Entry 7ZYG (electron microscopy, 2.68 A resolution); this record covers chains B and F of the 6 polymer chains in the assembly.

# Chain B
Molecule: X-ray repair cross-complementing protein 5
Organism: Homo sapiens
Notes: EC 3.6.4.-
UniProt: P13010 (XRCC5_HUMAN); numbering as in UniProt (aligned over 1-732)
Sequence (732 residues; each row starts with the number of its first residue):
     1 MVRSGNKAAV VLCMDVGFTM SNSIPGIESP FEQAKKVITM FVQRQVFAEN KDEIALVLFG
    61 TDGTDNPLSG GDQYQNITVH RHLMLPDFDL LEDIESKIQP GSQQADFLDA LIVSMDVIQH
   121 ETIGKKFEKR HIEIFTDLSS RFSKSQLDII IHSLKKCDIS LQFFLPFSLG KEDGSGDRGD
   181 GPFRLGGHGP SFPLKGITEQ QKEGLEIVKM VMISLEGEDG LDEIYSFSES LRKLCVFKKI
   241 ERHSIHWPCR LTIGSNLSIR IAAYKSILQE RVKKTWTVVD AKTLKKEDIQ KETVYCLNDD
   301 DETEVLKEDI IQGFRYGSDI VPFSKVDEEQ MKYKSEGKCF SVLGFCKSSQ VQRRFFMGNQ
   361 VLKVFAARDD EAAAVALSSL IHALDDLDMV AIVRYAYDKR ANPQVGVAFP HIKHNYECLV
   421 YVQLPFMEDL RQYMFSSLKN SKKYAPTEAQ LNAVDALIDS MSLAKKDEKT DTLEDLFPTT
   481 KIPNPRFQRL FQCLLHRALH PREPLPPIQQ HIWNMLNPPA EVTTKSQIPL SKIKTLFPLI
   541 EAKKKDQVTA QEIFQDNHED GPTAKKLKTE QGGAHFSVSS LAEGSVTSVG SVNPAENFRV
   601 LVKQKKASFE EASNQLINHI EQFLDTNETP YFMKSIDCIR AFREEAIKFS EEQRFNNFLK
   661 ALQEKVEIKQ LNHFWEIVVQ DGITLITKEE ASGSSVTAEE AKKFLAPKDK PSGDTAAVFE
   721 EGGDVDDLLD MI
Disordered / not traced: 1-7, 170-195, 298-302, 543-732

# Chain F
Molecule: Non-homologous end-joining factor 1
Organism: Homo sapiens
UniProt: Q9H9Q4 (NHEJ1_HUMAN); residue numbers follow UniProt; this construct covers 1-299
Sequence (299 residues; each row starts with the number of its first residue):
     1 MEELEQGLLM QPWAWLQLAE NSLLAKVFIT KQGYALLVSD LQQVWHEQVD TSVVSQRAKE
    61 LNKRLTAPPA AFLCHLDNLL RPLLKDAAHP SEATFSCDCV ADALILRVRS ELSGLPFYWN
   121 FHCMLASPSL VSQHLIRPLM GMSLALQCQV RELATLLHMK DLEIQDYQES GATLIRDRLK
   181 TEPFEENSFL EQFMIEKLPE ACSIGDGKPF VMNLQDLYMA VTTQEVQVGQ KHQGAGDPHT
   241 SNSASLQGID SQCVNQPEQL VSSAPTLSAP EKESTGTSGP LQRPQLSKVK RKKPRGLFS
Disordered / not traced: 1-292

# Interface between chain B and chain F
Contacting residue pairs (17):
  Leu-12(B) with Leu-297(F), hydrophobic
  Phe-41(B) with Leu-297(F)
  Arg-44(B) with Phe-298(F)
  His-131(B) with Gly-296(F)
  Glu-133(B) with Gly-296(F); Leu-297(F), hydrogen bond (side chain-backbone)
  Ser-160(B) with Arg-295(F), hydrogen bond
  Gln-162(B) with Arg-295(F), hydrogen bond (side chain-backbone); Gly-296(F); Leu-297(F), hydrogen bond (side chain-backbone)
  Phe-164(B) with Leu-297(F), hydrophobic; Phe-298(F), hydrophobic
  Glu-223(B) with Arg-295(F), salt bridge
  Tyr-225(B) with Phe-298(F)
  Lys-233(B) with Phe-298(F)
  Leu-234(B) with Phe-298(F), hydrophobic
  Lys-238(B) with Ser-299(F), hydrogen bond (side chain-backbone)
Interface residues without a listed pair, chain B (19 interface residues in all): Val-37, Gln-45, Phe-135, Leu-161, Glu-216, Ser-230

# In short
The interface between chain B and chain F involves 19 residues on one side and 5 on the other; the contacts
include 5 hydrogen bonds and 1 salt bridge. Polar contacts include Glu-223(B)/Arg-295(F),
Glu-133(B)/Leu-297(F) and Ser-160(B)/Arg-295(F).
Chain B is X-ray repair cross-complementing protein 5 and chain F is Non-homologous end-joining factor 1, both
from Homo sapiens; the structure, CryoEM structure of Ku heterodimer bound to DNA, PAXX and XLF, was
determined by electron microscopy, deposited together with 8ASC, 8BH3, 8BHV, 8BHY and 7ZWA.
